PDB entry 1XTK | X-ray diffraction, 2.40 A resolution | chain A

# Chain A
Molecule: Probable ATP-dependent RNA helicase p47
From: Homo sapiens
UniProt: Q13838 (UAP56_HUMAN); residues 45-428 here = UniProt positions 45-428
Chain sequence (390 residues; each row starts with the number of its first residue):
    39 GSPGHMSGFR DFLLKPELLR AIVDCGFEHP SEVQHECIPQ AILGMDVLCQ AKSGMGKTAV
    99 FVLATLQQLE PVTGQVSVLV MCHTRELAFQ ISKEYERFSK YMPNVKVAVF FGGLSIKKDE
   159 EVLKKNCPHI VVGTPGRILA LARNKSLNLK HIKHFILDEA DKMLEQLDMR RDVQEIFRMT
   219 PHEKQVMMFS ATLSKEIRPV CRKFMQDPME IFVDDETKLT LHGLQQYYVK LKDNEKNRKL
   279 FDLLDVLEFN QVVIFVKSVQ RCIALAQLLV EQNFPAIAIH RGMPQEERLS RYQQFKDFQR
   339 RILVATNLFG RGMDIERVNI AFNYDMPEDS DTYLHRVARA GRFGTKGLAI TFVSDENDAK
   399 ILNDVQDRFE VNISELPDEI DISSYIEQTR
Unresolved in the structure: 39-45, 428
Differences from the reference sequence: cloning artifact (39-44); engineered mutation Ala198 (Cys in Q13838)
Curated features (UniProtKB/Swiss-Prot):
  - motif: Ser45 to His73 (Q motif), Asp196, Glu197, Asp199 (DECD box)
  - binding site (ATP): Ala89 to Thr96
  - modified residue: Thr172 (Phosphothreonine)
From the paper describing this entry:
  - mutagenesis - C198A: unchanged catalytic activity
  - mutagenesis - C198A: decreased stability
  - catalytic residues: Glu197 (proposed by the authors, not directly observed)

# In short
UniProt lists 8 ATP-binding residues. From the paper: the catalytic residue Glu197; C198A reduces stability.
Chain A is Probable ATP-dependent RNA helicase p47 (Homo sapiens); the structure, structure of DECD to DEAD
mutation of human UAP56, was determined by X-ray diffraction (same publication as 1XTI and 1XTJ).
